5ERT - chain A; structure by X-ray diffraction, 2.00 A resolution.

[Chain A]
Name: Gephyrin
Organism: Rattus norvegicus
Notes: EC 2.7.7.75, 2.10.1.1
UniProtKB: Q03555 (GEPH_RAT), isoform Q03555-6; residue numbers follow UniProt; this construct covers 318-736
Sequence (419 residues; numbered 318 to 736; the number before each row is that of its first residue):
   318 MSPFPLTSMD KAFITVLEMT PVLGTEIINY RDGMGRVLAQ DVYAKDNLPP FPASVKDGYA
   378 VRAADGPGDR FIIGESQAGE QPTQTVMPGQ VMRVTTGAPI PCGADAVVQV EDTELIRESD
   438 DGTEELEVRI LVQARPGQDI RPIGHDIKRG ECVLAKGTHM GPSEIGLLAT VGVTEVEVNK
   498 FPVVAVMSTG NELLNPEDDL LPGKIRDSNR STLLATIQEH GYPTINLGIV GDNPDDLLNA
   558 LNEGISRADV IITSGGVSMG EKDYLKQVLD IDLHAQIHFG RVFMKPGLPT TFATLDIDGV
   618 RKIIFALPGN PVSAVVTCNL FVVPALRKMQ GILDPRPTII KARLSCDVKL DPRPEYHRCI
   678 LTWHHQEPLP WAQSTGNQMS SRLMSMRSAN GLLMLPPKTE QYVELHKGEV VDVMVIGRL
Unresolved in the structure: 318, 695-697
Ion coordination: Mn2+: Asp-580 (together with ADP)
Small-molecule neighbours: ADP (adenosine-5'-diphosphate): Thr-413, Gly-414, Arg-458, Ser-505, Thr-506, Glu-509, Leu-510, Ile-522, Arg-523, Asp-524, Ser-525, Asn-526, Ser-571, Gly-572, Gly-573, Val-574, Ser-575, Asp-580, Pro-606, Leu-624, Pro-625, Gly-626, Asn-627, Pro-628

[Overview]
Bound to chain A: ADP.
Chain A is Gephyrin (Rattus norvegicus); the structure, GephE in complex with Mn(2+) - ADP, was determined by
X-ray diffraction, deposited together with 5ERQ, 5ERR and 5ERU.
